PDB entry 6TEM | electron microscopy, 3.90 A resolution | chains B and J of the 10 polymer chains in the assembly

# Chain B
Protein: Histone H4
Source organism: Xenopus laevis
Reference sequence: P62799 (H4_XENLA); residues 0-102 here correspond to UniProt positions 1-103 (UniProt number = residue number + 1)
Amino-acid sequence (103 residues; row label = number of the first residue in the row; numbering starts at 0):
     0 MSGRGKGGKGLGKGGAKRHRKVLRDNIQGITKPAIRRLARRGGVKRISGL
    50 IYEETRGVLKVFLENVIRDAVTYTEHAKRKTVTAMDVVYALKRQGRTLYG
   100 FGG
Not modelled in the structure: 0-23
UniProt features mapped onto this chain:
  - DNA-binding region: Lys16 to Lys20
  - modified residue: Ser1 (N-acetylserine), Arg3 (Asymmetric dimethylarginine), Lys5 (N6-(2-hydroxyisobutyryl)lysine), Lys8 (N6-(2-hydroxyisobutyryl)lysine), Lys12 (N6-(2-hydroxyisobutyryl)lysine), Lys16 (N6-(2-hydroxyisobutyryl)lysine), Lys20 (N6,N6,N6-trimethyllysine), Lys31 (N6-(2-hydroxyisobutyryl)lysine), Lys44 (N6-(2-hydroxyisobutyryl)lysine), Ser47 (Phosphoserine), Tyr51 (Phosphotyrosine), Lys59 (N6-(2-hydroxyisobutyryl)lysine), Lys77 (N6-(2-hydroxyisobutyryl)lysine), Lys79 (N6-(2-hydroxyisobutyryl)lysine), Tyr88 (Phosphotyrosine), Lys91 (N6-(2-hydroxyisobutyryl)lysine)
  - cross-link (Glycyl lysine isopeptide (Lys-Gly)): Lys31 (interchain with G-Cter in UFM1), Lys91 (interchain with G-Cter in ubiquitin)

# Chain J
Molecule: Widom 601 DNA (145-MER, antisense)
Source organism: synthetic construct
Sequence (145 nucleotides; each row starts with the number of its first residue; numbers below 1 keep their minus sign (DC-72 is residue -72)):
   -72 CAGGATGTATATATCTGACACGTGCCTGGAGACTAGGGAGTAATCCCCTT
   -22 GGCGGTTAAAACGCGGGGGACAGCGCGTACGTGCGTTTAAGCGGTGCTAG
    28 AGCTGTCTACGACCAATTGAGCGGCCTCGGCACCGGGATTCTCCA
Not modelled in the structure: -72 to -61, 70-72

# Interface between chain B and chain J
Pairs across the interface (12; chain B residue first):
  Arg35(B) - DG8(J)  salt bridge to the phosphate
  Arg39(B) - DG8(J)  salt bridge to the phosphate
  Arg45(B) - DC7(J)  hydrogen bond to the sugar
  Ile46(B) - DC7(J)  sugar contact
  Ile46(B) - DG8(J)  hydrogen bond to the phosphate
  Ser47(B) - DC7(J)  hydrogen bond to the phosphate
  Gly48(B) - DC7(J)  hydrogen bond to the phosphate
  Arg78(B) - DA28(J)  phosphate contact
  Arg78(B) - DG29(J)  phosphate contact
  Lys79(B) - DG27(J)  phosphate contact
  Lys79(B) - DA28(J)  hydrogen bond to the phosphate
  Thr80(B) - DA28(J)  hydrogen bond to the phosphate
Interface residues without a listed pair, chain B (11 interface residues in all): Leu49, Lys77
Interface residues without a listed pair, chain J (6 interface residues in all): DT9

# Overview
The interface between chain B and chain J involves 11 residues on one side and 6 on the other; the contacts
include 6 hydrogen bonds and 2 salt bridges. Polar pairs include Arg45(B)-DC7(J), Ile46(B)-DG8(J) and
Ser47(B)-DC7(J). UniProt lists a DNA-binding region on chain B.
Chain B is Histone H4 (Xenopus laevis) and chain J is Widom 601 DNA (145-MER, antisense) (synthetic
construct); the structure, CENP-A nucleosome core particle with 145 base pairs of the Widom 601 sequence by
cryo-EM, was determined by electron microscopy.
